8HF1 - chains D and J of the 13 polymer chains in the assembly; structure by electron microscopy, 3.70 A resolution.

== Chain D ==
Protein: Dicer-2, isoform A
Source organism: Drosophila melanogaster
Notes: EC 3.1.21.1, 3.1.26.-, 3.1.26.3, 3.6.1.3
UniProtKB: A1ZAW0 (A1ZAW0_DROME); residue numbers follow UniProt; this construct covers 2-1722
Chain sequence (1721 residues; each row starts with the number of its first residue):
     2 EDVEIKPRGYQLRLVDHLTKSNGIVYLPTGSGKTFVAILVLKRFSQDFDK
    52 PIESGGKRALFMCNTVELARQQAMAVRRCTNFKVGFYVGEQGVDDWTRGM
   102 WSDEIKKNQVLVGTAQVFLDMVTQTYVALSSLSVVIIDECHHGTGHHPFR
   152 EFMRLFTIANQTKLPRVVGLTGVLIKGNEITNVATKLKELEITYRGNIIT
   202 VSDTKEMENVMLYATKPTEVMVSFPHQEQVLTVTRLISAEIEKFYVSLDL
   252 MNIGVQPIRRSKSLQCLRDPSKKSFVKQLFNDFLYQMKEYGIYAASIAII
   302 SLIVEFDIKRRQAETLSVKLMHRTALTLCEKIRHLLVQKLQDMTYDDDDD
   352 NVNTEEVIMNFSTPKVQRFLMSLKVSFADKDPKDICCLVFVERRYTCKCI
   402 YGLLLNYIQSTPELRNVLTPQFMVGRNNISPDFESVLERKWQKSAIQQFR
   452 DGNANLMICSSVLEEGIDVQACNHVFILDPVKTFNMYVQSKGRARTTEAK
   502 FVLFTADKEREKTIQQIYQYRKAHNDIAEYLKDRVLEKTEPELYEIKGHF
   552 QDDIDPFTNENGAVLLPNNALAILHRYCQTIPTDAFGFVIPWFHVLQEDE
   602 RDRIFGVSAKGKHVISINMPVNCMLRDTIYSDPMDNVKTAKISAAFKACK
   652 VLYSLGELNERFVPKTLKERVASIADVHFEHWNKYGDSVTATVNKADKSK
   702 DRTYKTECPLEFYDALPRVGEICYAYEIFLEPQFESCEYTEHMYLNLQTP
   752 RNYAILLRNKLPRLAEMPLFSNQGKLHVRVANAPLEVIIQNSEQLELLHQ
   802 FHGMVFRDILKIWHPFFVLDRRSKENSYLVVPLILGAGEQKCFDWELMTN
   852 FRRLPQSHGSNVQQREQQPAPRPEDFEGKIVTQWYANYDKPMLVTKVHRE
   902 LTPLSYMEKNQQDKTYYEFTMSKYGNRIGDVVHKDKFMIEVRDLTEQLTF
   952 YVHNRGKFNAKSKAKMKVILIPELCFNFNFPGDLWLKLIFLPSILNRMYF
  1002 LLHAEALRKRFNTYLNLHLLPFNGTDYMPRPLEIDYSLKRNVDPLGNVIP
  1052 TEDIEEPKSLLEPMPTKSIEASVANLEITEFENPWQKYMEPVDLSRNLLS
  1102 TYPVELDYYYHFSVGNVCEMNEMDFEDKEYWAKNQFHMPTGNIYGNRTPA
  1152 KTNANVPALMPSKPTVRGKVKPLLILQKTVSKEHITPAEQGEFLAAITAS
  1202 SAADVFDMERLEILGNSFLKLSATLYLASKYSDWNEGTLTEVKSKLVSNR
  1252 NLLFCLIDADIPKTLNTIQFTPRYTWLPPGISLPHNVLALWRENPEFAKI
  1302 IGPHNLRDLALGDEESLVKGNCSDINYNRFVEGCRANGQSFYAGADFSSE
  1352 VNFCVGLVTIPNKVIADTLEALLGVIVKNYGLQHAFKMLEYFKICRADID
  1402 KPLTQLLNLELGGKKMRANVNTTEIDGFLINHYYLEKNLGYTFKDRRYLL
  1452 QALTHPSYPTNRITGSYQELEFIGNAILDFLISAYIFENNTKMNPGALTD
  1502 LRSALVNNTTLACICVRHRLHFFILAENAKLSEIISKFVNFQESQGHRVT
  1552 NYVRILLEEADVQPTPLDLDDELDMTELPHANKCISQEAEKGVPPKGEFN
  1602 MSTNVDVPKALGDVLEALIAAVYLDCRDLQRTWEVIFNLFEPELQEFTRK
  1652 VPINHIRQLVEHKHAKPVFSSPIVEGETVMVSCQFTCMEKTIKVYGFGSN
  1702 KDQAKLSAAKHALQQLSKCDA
Disordered / not traced: 1043-1168, 1560-1593
Differences from the reference sequence: conflict Asn1217 (Asp in A1ZAW0), Asn1476 (Asp in A1ZAW0)

== Chain J ==
Molecule: 9-nt RNA strand
Source organism: Drosophila melanogaster
Sequence (9 nucleotides; each row starts with the number of its first residue):
     1 GAGACUUGG

== Chain D / chain J interface ==
Pairs across the interface (22; chain D residue first):
  Thr145(D) - U6(J)  sugar contact
  Thr145(D) - U7(J)  phosphate contact
  Gly146(D) - U6(J)  phosphate contact
  His147(D) - C5(J)  phosphate contact
  His147(D) - U6(J)  salt bridge to the phosphate
  His148(D) - C5(J)  sugar contact
  His148(D) - U6(J)  sugar contact
  Pro149(D) - C5(J)  sugar contact
  Lys177(D) - U6(J)  hydrogen bond to the sugar
  Lys177(D) - U7(J)  hydrogen bond to the sugar
  Gly178(D) - U7(J)  phosphate contact
  Gly178(D) - G8(J)  phosphate contact
  Asn179(D) - G8(J)  phosphate contact
  Glu180(D) - G8(J)  phosphate contact
  Gln313(D) - G1(J)  phosphate contact
  Leu572(D) - G3(J)  phosphate contact
  Leu572(D) - A4(J)  phosphate contact
  His576(D) - A2(J)  sugar contact
  Phe589(D) - G1(J)  sugar contact
  Phe589(D) - A2(J)  sugar contact
  Ile591(D) - G3(J)  phosphate contact
  Lys642(D) - A4(J)  salt bridge to the phosphate
Interface residues without a listed pair, chain D (18 interface residues in all): Thr484, Gln580, Ile643
Interface residues without a listed pair, chain J (9 interface residues in all): G9

== Overview ==
Chain D and chain J form an interface of 18 and 9 residues respectively, with 2 hydrogen bonds and 2 salt
bridges. Polar contacts include Lys177(D)-U6(J), Lys177(D)-U7(J) and His147(D)-U6(J).
Chain D is Dicer-2, isoform A and chain J is a 9-nt RNA strand, both from Drosophila melanogaster; the
structure, DmDcr-2/R2D2/LoqsPD with 19bp-dsRNA in Trimer state, was determined by electron microscopy (same
publication as 8HF0).
